7RE2 - chains B and C of the 7 polymer chains in the assembly; structure by electron microscopy, 3.17 A resolution.

== Chain B ==
Name: Non-structural protein 8
Organism: Severe acute respiratory syndrome coronavirus 2
UniProtKB: P0DTD1 (R1AB_SARS2); residues 1-198 here correspond to UniProt positions 3943-4140 (UniProt number = residue number + 3942)
Chain sequence (199 residues; row label = number of the first residue in the row; numbering starts at 0):
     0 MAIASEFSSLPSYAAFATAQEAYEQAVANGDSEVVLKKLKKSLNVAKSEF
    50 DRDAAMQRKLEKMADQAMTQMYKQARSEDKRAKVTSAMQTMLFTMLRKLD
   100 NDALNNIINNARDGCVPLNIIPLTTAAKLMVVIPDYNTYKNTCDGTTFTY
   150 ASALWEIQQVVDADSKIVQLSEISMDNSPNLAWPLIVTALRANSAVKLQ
Not modelled in the structure: 0-5, 192-198
Sequence notes: initiating methionine (0)

== Chain C ==
Name: Non-structural protein 7
Organism: Severe acute respiratory syndrome coronavirus 2
UniProtKB: P0DTD1 (R1AB_SARS2); residues 1-83 here correspond to UniProt positions 3860-3942 (UniProt number = residue number + 3859)
Chain sequence (88 residues; numbered -4 to 83; the number before each row is that of its first residue; numbers below 1 keep their minus sign (Gly-4 is residue -4)):
    -4 GPVDMSKMSDVKCTSVVLLSVLQQLRVESSSKLWAQCVQLHNDILLAKDT
    46 TEAFEKMVSLLSVLLSMQGAVDINKLCEEMLDNRATLQ
Not modelled in the structure: -4 to 0, 76-83
Sequence notes: expression tag (-4 to 0)

== Interface between chain B and chain C ==
Residue-residue contacts (6; chain B residue first):
  Ala162(B) - Ser26(C)
  Asp163(B) - Ser24(C)
  Asp163(B) - Ser26(C)  hydrogen bond (side chain-backbone)
  Pro178(B) - Lys27(C)
  Leu180(B) - Lys27(C)
  Ala181(B) - Ser26(C)
Other interface residues (no listed pair), chain B (6 interface residues in all): Asn179
Other interface residues (no listed pair), chain C (4 interface residues in all): Ser25

== Summary ==
Chain B and chain C form an interface of 6 and 4 residues respectively, with 1 hydrogen bond. The
hydrogen-bonded pair is Asp163(B)-Ser26(C).
Chain B is Non-structural protein 8 and chain C is Non-structural protein 7, both from Severe acute
respiratory syndrome coronavirus 2; the structure, SARS-CoV-2 replication-transcription complex bound to nsp13
helicase - nsp13(1)-RTC, was determined by electron microscopy (same publication as 7RDX, 7RDY, 7RDZ, 7RE0,
7RE1 and 7RE3).
